7PFS - chains A and B; structure by X-ray diffraction, 2.70 A resolution.

[Chain A (and B)]
Protein: Endoplasmic reticulum aminopeptidase 2
Organism: Homo sapiens
Notes: EC 3.4.11.-; engineered mutation(s): K392N; chain B of this document is another copy of the same molecule, construct and numbering; everything in this record applies to it too
UniProtKB: Q6P179 (ERAP2_HUMAN); residue numbers follow UniProt; this construct covers 1-960
Chain sequence (963 residues; row label = number of the first residue in the row):
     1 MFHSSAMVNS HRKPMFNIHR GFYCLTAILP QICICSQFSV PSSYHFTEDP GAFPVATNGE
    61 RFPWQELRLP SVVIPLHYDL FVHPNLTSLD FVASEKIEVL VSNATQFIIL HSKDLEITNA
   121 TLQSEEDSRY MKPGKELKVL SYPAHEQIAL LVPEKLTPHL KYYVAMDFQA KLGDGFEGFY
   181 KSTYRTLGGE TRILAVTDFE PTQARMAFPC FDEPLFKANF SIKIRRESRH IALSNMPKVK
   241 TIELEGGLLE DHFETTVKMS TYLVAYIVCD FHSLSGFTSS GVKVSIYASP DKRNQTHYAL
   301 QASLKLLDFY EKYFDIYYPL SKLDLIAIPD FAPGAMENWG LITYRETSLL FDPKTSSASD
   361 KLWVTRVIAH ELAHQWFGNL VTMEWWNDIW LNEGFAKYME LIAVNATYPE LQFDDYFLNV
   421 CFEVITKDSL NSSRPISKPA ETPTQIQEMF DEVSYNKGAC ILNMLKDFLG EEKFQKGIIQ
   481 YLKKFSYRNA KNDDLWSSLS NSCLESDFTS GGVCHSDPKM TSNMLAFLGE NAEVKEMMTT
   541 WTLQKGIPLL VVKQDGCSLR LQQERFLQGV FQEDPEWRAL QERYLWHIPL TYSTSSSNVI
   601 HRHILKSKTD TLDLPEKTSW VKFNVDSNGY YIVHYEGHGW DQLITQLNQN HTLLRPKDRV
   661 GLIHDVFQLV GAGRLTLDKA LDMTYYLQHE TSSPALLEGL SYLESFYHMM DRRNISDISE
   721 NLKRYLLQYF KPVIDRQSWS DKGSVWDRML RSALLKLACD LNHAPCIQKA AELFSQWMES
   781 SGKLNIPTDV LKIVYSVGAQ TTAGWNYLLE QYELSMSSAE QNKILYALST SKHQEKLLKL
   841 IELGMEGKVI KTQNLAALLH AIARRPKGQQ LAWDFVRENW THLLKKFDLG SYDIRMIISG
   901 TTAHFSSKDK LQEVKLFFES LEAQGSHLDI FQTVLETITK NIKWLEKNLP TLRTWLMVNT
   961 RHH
Disordered / not traced: 1-47 (chain B: 1-49, 503-530, 554, 594-595, 644-646, 684-686, 959-963)
Sequence notes: variant Asn392 (Lys in Q6P179); expression tag (961-963)
Disulfide bonds: Cys421-Cys460, Cys503-Cys514, Cys759-Cys766
Covalently attached groups: glycan linked to Asn85; N-acetylglucosamine (NAG) linked to Asn103, Asn119, Asn219, Asn294, Asn405, Asn431, Asn650, Asn714
Bound ions: Zn2+: His370, His374, Glu393 (together with 7OO)
Ligand contacts: 7OO ([(2S)-3-[[(2S)-1-azanyl-4-methyl-1-oxidanylidene-pentan-2-yl]amino]-2-[(3,5-diphenylphenyl)methyl]-3-oxidanylidene-propyl]-[(1R)-1-azanyl-3-phenyl-propyl]phosphinic acid): Glu200, Pro201, Ala332, Pro333, Gly334, Ala335, Met336, Glu337, Arg345, Trp363, His370, Glu371, His374, Glu393, Phe450, Asp451, Glu452, Tyr455, Asn456, Tyr892
Curated features (UniProtKB/Swiss-Prot):
  - active site: Glu371 (Proton acceptor)
  - binding site (substrate): Glu200, Gly334 to Asn338
  - binding site (Zn(2+)): His370, His374, Glu393
  - site: Tyr455 (Transition state stabilizer)
  - glycosylation (N-linked (GlcNAc...) asparagine): Asn85, Asn119, Asn219, Asn405, Asn650
  - natural variant: Asn392 (K392N: this construct carries the variant)

[Interface between chain A and chain B]
Contacting residue pairs (21; chain A residue first):
  Thr87(A) with Leu187(B); Gly188(B)
  Leu187(A) with Thr87(B)
  Gly188(A) with Thr87(B); Leu89(B); Ile193(B)
  Gly189(A) with Thr191(B), hydrogen bond (backbone-side chain)
  Glu190(A) with Thr191(B); Arg192(B); Ile193(B); Arg229(B), salt bridge
  Thr191(A) with Gly189(B); Glu190(B); Thr191(B), hydrogen bond (backbone-backbone)
  Arg192(A) with Glu190(B); Arg229(B)
  Ile193(A) with Gly188(B); Glu190(B)
  Arg229(A) with Glu190(B), salt bridge; Arg192(B)
  Glu813(A) with Lys848(B), salt bridge
Other interface residues (no listed pair), chain A (13 interface residues in all): Leu86, Leu89, Asp291
Other interface residues (no listed pair), chain B (12 interface residues in all): Leu86

[Summary]
13 residues of chain A and 12 residues of chain B are in contact; the contacts include 2 hydrogen bonds and 3
salt bridges. Among the polar pairs are Glu190(A)-Arg229(B), Glu813(A)-Lys848(B) and Gly189(A)-Thr191(B).
Ligands of chain A: compound 7OO.
Both chains are Endoplasmic reticulum aminopeptidase 2 (Homo sapiens). Entry 7PFS (Crystal structure of ERAP2
aminopeptidase in complex with phosphinic pseudotripeptide
((1R)-1-Amino-3-phenylpropyl){2-([1,1:3,1-terphenyl]-5-ylmethyl)-3-[((2S)-1-amino-1-oxo-3-phenylpropan-2-yl)-amino]-3-oxopropyl}phosphinic
acid) was determined by X-ray diffraction (same publication as 7P7P).
